8ZEC - chains A and B; structure by X-ray diffraction, 1.65 A resolution.

[Chain A (and B)]
Protein: Crystal structure of aldolase AtoB complex with substrate analogue
From: Aspergillus ochraceus
Notes: chain B of this document is another copy of the same molecule, construct and numbering; everything in this record applies to it too
Amino-acid sequence (151 residues; each row starts with the number of its first residue):
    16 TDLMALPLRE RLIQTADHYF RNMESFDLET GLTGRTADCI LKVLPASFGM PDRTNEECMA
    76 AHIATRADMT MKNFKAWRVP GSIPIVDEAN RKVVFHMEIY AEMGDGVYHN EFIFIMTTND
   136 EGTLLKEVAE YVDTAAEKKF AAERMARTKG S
Unresolved in the structure: 163-166
Small-molecule neighbours: Emerone B (A1D8G; (1S,2R,3S,12R,13S,16R)-2,16-dihydroxy-3,6,7,13,17,17-hexamethyl-4,8,19-trioxatetracyclo[14.2.1.03,12.05,10]nonadeca-5(10),6-diene-9,18-dione): Tyr34, Met38, Phe41, Leu47, Val58, Phe63, Met65, Arg68, His77, Thr80, Arg81, Met86, Phe89, Ile114, Tyr123, Phe127, Glu145, Val147, Glu152, Phe155

[Chain A / chain B interface]
Contacting residue pairs - 51 pairs, chain A then chain B:
  Arg24(A) - Asp102(B)  salt bridge
  Arg24(A) - Asn105(B)
  Leu59(A) - His111(B)
  Pro60(A) - Glu126(B)
  Pro60(A) - Asp148(B)
  Ala61(A) - Glu126(B)  hydrogen bond (backbone-side chain)
  Ser62(A) - Asp148(B)  hydrogen bond
  Ile98(A) - Asn105(B)
  Ile98(A) - Lys107(B)
  Pro99(A) - Asp102(B)
  Pro99(A) - Asn105(B)
  Ile100(A) - Asp102(B)
  Ile100(A) - Lys107(B)
  Ile100(A) - Val109(B)  hydrophobic
  Ile100(A) - Ile130(B)  hydrophobic
  Val101(A) - Val101(B)
  Val101(A) - Asp102(B)  hydrogen bond (backbone-side chain)
  Asp102(A) - Arg24(B)  salt bridge
  Asp102(A) - Pro99(B)
  Asp102(A) - Ile100(B)
  Asp102(A) - Val101(B)  hydrogen bond (side chain-backbone)
  Ala104(A) - Arg24(B)
  Asn105(A) - Arg24(B)
  Asn105(A) - Ile98(B)
  Asn105(A) - Pro99(B)  hydrogen bond (side chain-backbone)
  Lys107(A) - Ile98(B)
  Lys107(A) - Ile100(B)
  Val109(A) - Ile100(B)  hydrophobic
  His111(A) - Leu59(B)
  Glu126(A) - Pro60(B)
  Glu126(A) - Ala61(B)  hydrogen bond (side chain-backbone)
  Glu126(A) - Tyr146(B)  hydrogen bond (backbone-side chain)
  Phe127(A) - Tyr146(B)  hydrophobic
  Ile128(A) - Tyr146(B)  hydrophobic
  Ile130(A) - Ile100(B)  hydrophobic
  Tyr146(A) - Glu126(B)  hydrogen bond (side chain-backbone)
  Tyr146(A) - Phe127(B)  hydrophobic
  Tyr146(A) - Ile128(B)  hydrophobic
  Tyr146(A) - Tyr146(B)  hydrophobic
  Tyr146(A) - Val147(B)
  Tyr146(A) - Asp148(B)  hydrogen bond (side chain-backbone)
  Val147(A) - Tyr146(B)
  Asp148(A) - Pro60(B)
  Asp148(A) - Ser62(B)  hydrogen bond
  Asp148(A) - Tyr146(B)  hydrogen bond (backbone-side chain)
  Asp148(A) - Thr149(B)  hydrogen bond
  Thr149(A) - Asp148(B)  hydrogen bond
  Thr149(A) - Thr149(B)  hydrogen bond (backbone-side chain)
  Thr149(A) - Ala150(B)  hydrogen bond (side chain-backbone)
  Ala150(A) - Thr149(B)  hydrogen bond (backbone-side chain)
  Ala150(A) - Ala150(B)
Other interface residues (no listed pair), chain A (25 interface residues in all): Lys153
Other interface residues (no listed pair), chain B (24 interface residues in all): Ala104

[In short]
25 residues of chain A and 24 residues of chain B are in contact, with 16 hydrogen bonds and 2 salt bridges.
Among the polar pairs are Arg24(A)-Asp102(B), Ala61(A)-Glu126(B) and Ser62(A)-Asp148(B). Ligands of chain A:
Emerone B.
Both chains are Crystal structure of aldolase AtoB complex with substrate analogue (Aspergillus ochraceus).
Entry 8ZEC (AtoB in complex with substrate analogue) was determined by X-ray diffraction together with 8ZED
and 9JLM from the same study.
